Entry 8ASI (electron microscopy, 2.90 A resolution); this record covers chains E and H of the 8 polymer chains in the assembly.

== Chain E ==
Name: Ubiquinol-cytochrome c reductase iron-sulfur subunit
From: Cereibacter sphaeroides 2.4.1
Notes: EC 7.1.1.8
UniProt: Q3IY09 (Q3IY09_CERS4); numbering as in UniProt (aligned over 1-187)
Amino-acid sequence (187 residues; row label = number of the first residue in the row):
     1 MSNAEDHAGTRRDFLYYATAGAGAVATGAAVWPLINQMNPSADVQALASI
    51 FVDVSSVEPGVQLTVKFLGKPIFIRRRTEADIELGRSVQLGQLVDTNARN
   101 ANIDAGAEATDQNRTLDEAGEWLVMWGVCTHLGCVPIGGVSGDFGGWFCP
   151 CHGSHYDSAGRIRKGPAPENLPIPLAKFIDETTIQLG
Disordered / not traced: 1-6
Disulfide bonds: C134-C151
Bound ions: 2Fe-2S cluster Fe: C129, H131, C149, H152
Ligand contacts: 2Fe-2S cluster (FES): C129, H131, L132, G133, C134, C149, C151, H152, G153, S154
From the paper describing this entry:
  - binding site for ubiquinone-10: L34, I35, M38, C151, H152

== Chain H ==
Name: Cytochrome b-c1 subunit IV
From: Cereibacter sphaeroides 2.4.1
UniProt: Q3J2Z2 (Q3J2Z2_CERS4); residue numbers follow UniProt; this construct covers 1-124
Amino-acid sequence (124 residues; each row starts with the number of its first residue):
     1 MFSFIDDIPSFEQIKARVRDDLRKHGWEKRWNDSRLVQKSRELLNDEELK
    51 IDPATWIWKRMPSREEVAARRQRDFETVWKYRYRLGGFASGALLALALAG
   101 IFSTGNFGGSSDAGNRPSVVYPIE
Disordered / not traced: 1-78, 106-124
From the paper describing this entry:
  - binding site for the ligand PEE: F88, A92

== Interface between chain E and chain H ==
Contacting residue pairs - 17 pairs, chain E then chain H:
  T10(E) with Y83(H)
  F14(E) with G87(H); S90(H)
  Y17(E) with R84(H); G87(H); F88(H)
  A18(E) with G87(H); G91(H)
  A20(E) with F88(H)
  G21(E) with F88(H); A92(H)
  A22(E) with G91(H); A92(H)
  A24(E) with F88(H), hydrophobic
  V25(E) with A92(H); A95(H), hydrophobic; L96(H), hydrophobic
Also at the interface, not in a pair above, chain H (10 interface residues in all): G86

== Summary ==
The interface between chain E and chain H involves 9 residues on one side and 10 on the other. Ligands of
chain E: 2Fe-2S cluster. The paper reports a binding site for ubiquinone-10 at L34(E), I35(E) and M38(E) among
others; a binding site for the ligand PEE at F88(H) and A92(H).
Chain E is Ubiquinol-cytochrome c reductase iron-sulfur subunit and chain H is Cytochrome b-c1 subunit IV,
both from Cereibacter sphaeroides 2.4.1; the structure, Four subunit cytochrome b-c1 complex from Rhodobacter
sphaeroides in native nanodiscs - consensus refinement in the ..., was determined by electron microscopy,
deposited together with 8ASJ.
